PDB entry 1K8X | X-ray diffraction, 1.90 A resolution | chains A and B

[Chain A]
Molecule: Tryptophan synthase, alpha protein
From: Salmonella typhimurium
Notes: EC 4.2.1.20
Reference sequence: P00929 (TRPA_SALTY); residue numbers follow UniProt; this construct covers 1-268
Sequence (268 residues; row label = number of the first residue in the row):
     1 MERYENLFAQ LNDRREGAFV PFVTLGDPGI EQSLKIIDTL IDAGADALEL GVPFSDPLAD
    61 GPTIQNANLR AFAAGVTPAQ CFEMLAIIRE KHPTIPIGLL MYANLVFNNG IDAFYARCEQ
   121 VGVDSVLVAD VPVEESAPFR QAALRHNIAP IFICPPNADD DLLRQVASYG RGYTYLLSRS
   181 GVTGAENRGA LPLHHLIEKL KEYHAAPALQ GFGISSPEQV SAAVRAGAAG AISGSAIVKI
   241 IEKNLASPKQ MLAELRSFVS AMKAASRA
Disordered / not traced: 178-195, 268
Sequence notes: engineered mutation Thr183 (Val in P00929)
UniProt features mapped onto this chain:
  - active site (Proton acceptor): Glu49, Asp60

[Chain B]
Molecule: Tryptophan synthase, beta protein
From: Salmonella typhimurium
Notes: EC 4.2.1.20
Reference sequence: P0A2K1 (TRPB_SALTY); numbering as in UniProt (aligned over 1-397)
Sequence (397 residues; row label = number of the first residue in the row):
     1 MTTLLNPYFG EFGGMYVPQI LMPALNQLEE AFVSAQKDPE FQAQFADLLK NYAGRPTALT
    61 KCQNITAGTR TTLYLKREDL LHGGAHKTNQ VLGQALLAKR MGKSEIIAET GAGQHGVASA
   121 LASALLGLKC RIYMGAKDVE RQSPNVFRMR LMGAEVIPVH SGSATLKDAC NEALRDWSGS
   181 YETAHYMLGT AAGPHPYPTI VREFQRMIGE ETKAQILDKE GRLPDAVIAC VGGGSNAIGM
   241 FADFINDTSV GLIGVEPGGH GIETGEHGAP LKHGRVGIYF GMKAPMMQTA DGQIEESYSI
   301 SAGLDFPSVG PQHAYLNSIG RADYVSITDD EALEAFKTLC RHEGIIPALE SSHALAHALK
   361 MMREQPEKEQ LLVVNLSGRG DKDIFTVHDI LKARGEI
Disordered / not traced: 1, 393-397
Glycans and other covalent adducts: pyridoxal phosphate (PLP) linked to Lys87
Ion coordination: Na+: Gly232, Phe306, Ser308
Ligand contacts: pyridoxal phosphate (PLP): Ala85, His86, Gln114, Gly189, Thr190, Cys230, Val231, Gly232, Gly233, Gly234, Ser235, Asn236, Gly303, Leu304, Ala348, Glu350, Ser351, Ser377, Gly378
UniProt features mapped onto this chain:
  - modified residue: Lys87 (N6-(pyridoxal phosphate)lysine)

[How chain A and chain B interact]
Contacting residue pairs (57; chain A residue first):
  Pro53(A) with Gln293(B), hydrogen bond (backbone-side chain)
  Phe54(A) with Gly292(B); Gln293(B)
  Ser55(A) with Gln293(B), hydrogen bond (backbone-side chain); Ile294(B), hydrogen bond (side chain-backbone)
  Asp56(A) with Lys167(B), salt bridge; Asp168(B); Asn171(B), hydrogen bond; Tyr279(B), hydrogen bond; Ile294(B)
  Pro57(A) with Arg175(B), hydrogen bond (backbone-side chain)
  Leu58(A) with Asn171(B); Arg175(B); Tyr279(B), hydrophobic
  Ala59(A) with Pro18(B), hydrophobic
  Asp60(A) with Arg175(B), hydrogen bond (backbone-side chain)
  Gln65(A) with Ser161(B); Arg175(B)
  Phe72(A) with Gln293(B)
  Thr77(A) with Asp291(B)
  Pro78(A) with Asp291(B)
  Ala103(A) with Ile278(B), hydrophobic
  Asn104(A) with Gly277(B); Ile278(B), hydrogen bond (side chain-backbone); Gln288(B), hydrogen bond; Gly292(B), hydrogen bond (side chain-backbone)
  Leu105(A) with Asp291(B); Gly292(B)
  Phe107(A) with Val276(B); Ile278(B), hydrophobic; Lys283(B)
  Asn108(A) with Arg275(B), hydrogen bond; Gln288(B); Ala290(B), hydrogen bond (side chain-backbone); Asp291(B); Gly292(B)
  Ala129(A) with Pro18(B)
  Asp130(A) with Tyr16(B); Val17(B), hydrogen bond (backbone-backbone); Pro18(B)
  Pro132(A) with Met15(B); Val17(B); Gln19(B); Met22(B), hydrophobic
  Val133(A) with Gln19(B), hydrogen bond (backbone-side chain)
  Glu134(A) with Gln19(B), hydrogen bond; Met22(B)
  Glu135(A) with Tyr8(B), hydrogen bond; Gly14(B); Met15(B), hydrogen bond (side chain-backbone); Tyr16(B)
  Ile153(A) with Gln19(B)
  Pro155(A) with Gln19(B)
  Asn157(A) with Ile20(B), hydrogen bond (side chain-backbone); Pro23(B); Tyr181(B), hydrogen bond
  Leu162(A) with Gln19(B)
Also at the interface, not in a pair above, chain A (31 interface residues in all): Leu69, Val131, Phe139, Pro156
Also at the interface, not in a pair above, chain B (34 interface residues in all): Thr2, Gly162, Glu172, Leu174, Phe280, Thr289

[Summary]
31 residues of chain A face 34 of chain B across their interface; the contacts include 19 hydrogen bonds and 1
salt bridge. Polar pairs include Asp56(A)-Lys167(B), Pro53(A)-Gln293(B) and Ser55(A)-Gln293(B). Pyridoxal
phosphate is covalently linked to Lys87(B).
Here chain A is Tryptophan synthase, alpha protein and chain B is Tryptophan synthase, beta protein, both from
Salmonella typhimurium. Entry 1K8X (Crystal Structure Of AlphaT183V Mutant Of Tryptophan Synthase From
Salmonella Typhimurium) was determined by X-ray diffraction together with 1KFB, 1KFC, 1KFE, 1KFJ and 1KFK from
the same study.
